PDB entry 6LP6 | X-ray diffraction, 1.79 A resolution | chain A

[Chain A]
Name: Dihydroorotate dehydrogenase (quinone), mitochondrial
Source organism: Homo sapiens
Notes: EC 1.3.5.2
UniProt: Q02127 (PYRD_HUMAN); residues 31-396 here correspond to UniProt positions 30-395 (UniProt number = residue number - 1)
Amino-acid sequence (366 residues; numbered 31 to 396; the number before each row is that of its first residue):
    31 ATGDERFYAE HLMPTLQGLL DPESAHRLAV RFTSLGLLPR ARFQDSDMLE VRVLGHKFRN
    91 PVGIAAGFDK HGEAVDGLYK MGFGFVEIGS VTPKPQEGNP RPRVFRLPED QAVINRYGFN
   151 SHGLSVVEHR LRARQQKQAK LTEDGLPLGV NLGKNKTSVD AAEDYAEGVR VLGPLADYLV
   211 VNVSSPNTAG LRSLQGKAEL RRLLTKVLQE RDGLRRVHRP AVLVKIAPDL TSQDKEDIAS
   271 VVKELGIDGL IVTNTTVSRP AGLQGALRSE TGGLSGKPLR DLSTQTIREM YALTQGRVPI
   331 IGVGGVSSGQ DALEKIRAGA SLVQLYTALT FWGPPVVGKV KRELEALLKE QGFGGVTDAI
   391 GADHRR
Disordered / not traced: 396
Ion coordination: Na+: Gln-165 (together with acetate ion)
Small-molecule neighbours:
  - B6U (3-[3,5-bis(fluoranyl)-4-[2-fluoranyl-5-(hydroxymethyl)phenyl]phenyl]benzo[f]benzotriazole-4,9-dione): Tyr-38, Met-43, Leu-46, Gln-47, Pro-52, Ala-55, His-56, Leu-58, Ala-59, Phe-62, Thr-63, Leu-67, Leu-68, Phe-98, Met-111, Val-134, Arg-136, Val-143, Tyr-356, Leu-359, Thr-360, Gly-363, Pro-364
  - FMN (flavin mononucleotide): Ala-95, Ala-96, Gly-97, Lys-100, Gly-119, Ser-120, Val-143, Asn-145, Tyr-147, Phe-149, Asn-181, Asn-212, Lys-255, Thr-283, Asn-284, Thr-285, Ser-305, Gly-306, Leu-309, Val-333, Gly-334, Gly-335, Val-336, Leu-355, Tyr-356, Thr-357
  - orotic acid (ORO): Lys-100, Asn-145, Arg-146, Tyr-147, Gly-148, Phe-149, Asn-212, Ser-215, Pro-216, Asn-217, Asn-284, Thr-285
UniProt features mapped onto this chain:
  - active site: Ser-215 (Nucleophile)
  - binding site (FMN): Ala-96 to Lys-100, Ser-120, Asn-181, Asn-212, Lys-255, Thr-283, Gly-306, Gly-335, Tyr-356, Thr-357
  - binding site (substrate): Lys-100, Asn-145 to Phe-149, Asn-212 to Asn-217, Asn-284, Thr-285

[Summary]
Bound to chain A: flavin mononucleotide, orotic acid and compound B6U. From UniProt: active-site residue
Ser-215, 14 FMN-binding residues and 14 substrate-binding residues.
Chain A is Dihydroorotate dehydrogenase (quinone), mitochondrial (Homo sapiens); the structure, Crystal
structure of human DHODH in complex with inhibitor 1214, was determined by X-ray diffraction (same publication
as 6LP7, 6LP8, 6JMD and 6JME).
